3MT6 - chains T and a of the 28 polymer chains in the assembly; structure by X-ray diffraction, 1.90 A resolution.

Chain T (and a):
Protein: ATP-dependent Clp protease proteolytic subunit
From: Escherichia coli
Notes: EC 3.4.21.92; chain a of this document is another copy of the same molecule, construct and numbering; everything in this record applies to it too
UniProtKB: P0A6G7 (CLPP_ECOLI); residues -13 to 193 here correspond to UniProt positions 1-207 (UniProt number = residue number + 14)
Sequence (207 residues; each row starts with the number of its first residue; numbers below 1 keep their minus sign (Met-13 is residue -13)):
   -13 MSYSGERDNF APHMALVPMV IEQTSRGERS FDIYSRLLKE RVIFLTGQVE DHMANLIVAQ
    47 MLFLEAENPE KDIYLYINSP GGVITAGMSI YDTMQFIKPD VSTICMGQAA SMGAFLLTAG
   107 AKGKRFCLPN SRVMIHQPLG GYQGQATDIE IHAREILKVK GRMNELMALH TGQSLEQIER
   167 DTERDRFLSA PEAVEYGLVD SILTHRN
Not modelled in the structure: -13 to 1, 10-13, 192-193 (chain a: -13 to 2, 8-15)
Curated features (UniProtKB/Swiss-Prot):
  - active site: Ser97 (Nucleophile), His122, Asp171
What the authors report for this chain:
  - binding site for Acyldepsipeptide 1: Arg22, Leu23, Val28, Tyr60, Tyr62, Ile90, Met92, Leu114, Leu189
  - binding site for Acyldepsipeptide 1: Val44, Leu48, Phe49, Ala52, Phe82
  - binding site for Acyldepsipeptide 1: Val44, Leu48, Phe49, Glu51, Ala52, Phe82
  - mutagenesis - R166C: unchanged catalytic activity on ADEP1

Chain T / chain a interface:
Contacting residue pairs - 43 pairs, chain T then chain a:
  Gln123(T) - Gln131(a)
  Gln123(T) - Ala132(a)  hydrogen bond (side chain-backbone)
  Gln123(T) - Thr133(a)  hydrogen bond
  Pro124(T) - Gln131(a)
  Pro124(T) - Ala132(a)  hydrogen bond (backbone-backbone)
  Leu125(T) - Gly130(a)
  Leu125(T) - Gln131(a)
  Gly126(T) - Gln129(a)
  Gly126(T) - Gly130(a)  hydrogen bond (backbone-backbone)
  Gly126(T) - Ile135(a)
  Gly127(T) - Tyr128(a)
  Gly127(T) - Gln129(a)
  Gly127(T) - Ile135(a)
  Tyr128(T) - Gly127(a)
  Tyr128(T) - Tyr128(a)  hydrogen bond (backbone-backbone)
  Gln129(T) - Gly126(a)
  Gln129(T) - Gly127(a)
  Gly130(T) - Leu125(a)
  Gly130(T) - Gly126(a)  hydrogen bond (backbone-backbone)
  Gln131(T) - Gln123(a)
  Gln131(T) - Pro124(a)
  Gln131(T) - Leu125(a)
  Gln131(T) - Glu169(a)  hydrogen bond (side chain-backbone)
  Gln131(T) - Arg170(a)
  Ala132(T) - Gln123(a)  hydrogen bond (backbone-side chain)
  Ala132(T) - Pro124(a)  hydrogen bond (backbone-backbone)
  Ala132(T) - Lys146(a)
  Thr133(T) - Gln123(a)  hydrogen bond
  Thr133(T) - Lys146(a)  hydrogen bond
  Thr133(T) - Glu169(a)  hydrogen bond
  Ile135(T) - Gly126(a)
  Ile135(T) - Gly127(a)
  Ile135(T) - Ala139(a)  hydrophobic
  Ile135(T) - Ile142(a)  hydrophobic
  Glu136(T) - Leu143(a)
  Ala139(T) - Ile135(a)  hydrophobic
  Ala139(T) - Ala139(a)  hydrophobic
  Ile142(T) - Ile135(a)  hydrophobic
  Leu143(T) - Glu136(a)
  Lys146(T) - Ala132(a)
  Lys146(T) - Thr133(a)  hydrogen bond
  Glu169(T) - Gln131(a)  hydrogen bond (backbone-side chain)
  Glu169(T) - Thr133(a)  hydrogen bond
Other interface residues (no listed pair), chain T (19 interface residues in all): Arg170

Summary:
The chain T/chain a interface involves 19 residues from each chain, with 15 hydrogen bonds. Among the polar
pairs are Gln123(T)-Ala132(a), Gln123(T)-Thr133(a) and Gln131(T)-Glu169(a). The paper reports a binding site
for Acyldepsipeptide 1 at Arg22(T), Leu23(T) and Val28(T) among others; R166C of chain T leaves catalytic
activity on ADEP1 unchanged.
Chain T and chain a are both ATP-dependent Clp protease proteolytic subunit (Escherichia coli); the structure,
Structure of ClpP from Escherichia coli in complex with ADEP1, was determined by X-ray diffraction.
